2QE7 - chains A and E of the 8 polymer chains in the assembly; structure by X-ray diffraction, 3.06 A resolution.

# Chain A
Molecule: ATP synthase subunit alpha
From: Bacillus sp
Notes: EC 3.6.1.34
UniProtKB: Q71CG5 (Q71CG5_9BACI); numbering as in UniProt (aligned over 1-502)
Amino-acid sequence (502 residues; numbered 1 to 502; the number before each row is that of its first residue):
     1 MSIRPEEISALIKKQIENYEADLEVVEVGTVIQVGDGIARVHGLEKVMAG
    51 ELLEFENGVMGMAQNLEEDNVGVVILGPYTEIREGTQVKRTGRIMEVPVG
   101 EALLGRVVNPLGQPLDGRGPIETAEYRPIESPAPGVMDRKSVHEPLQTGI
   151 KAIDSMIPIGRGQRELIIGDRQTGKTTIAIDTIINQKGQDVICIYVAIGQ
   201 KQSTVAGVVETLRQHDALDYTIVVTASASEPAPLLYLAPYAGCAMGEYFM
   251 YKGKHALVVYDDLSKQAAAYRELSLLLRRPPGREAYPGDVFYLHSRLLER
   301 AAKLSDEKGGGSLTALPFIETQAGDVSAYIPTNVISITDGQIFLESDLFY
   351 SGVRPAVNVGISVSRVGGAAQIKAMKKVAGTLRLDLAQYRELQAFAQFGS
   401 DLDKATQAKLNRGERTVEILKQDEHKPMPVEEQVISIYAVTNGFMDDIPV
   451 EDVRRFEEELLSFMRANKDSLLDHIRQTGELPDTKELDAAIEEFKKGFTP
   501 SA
Not modelled in the structure: 1-26, 501-502

# Chain E
Molecule: ATP synthase subunit beta
From: Bacillus sp
Notes: EC 3.6.1.34
UniProtKB: Q71CG3 (Q71CG3_9BACI); residue numbers follow UniProt; this construct covers 1-462
Amino-acid sequence (462 residues; numbered 1 to 462; the number before each row is that of its first residue):
     1 MNKGRIIQVMGPVVDIQFESGQLPDIYNAITIERPQGGTLTVEAAVHLGD
    51 NVVRCVAMASTDGLVRGLEAVDTGAPISVPVGKATLGRVFNVLGEPIDEQ
   101 GEVNAEERHPIHRPAPEFEELSTADEILETGIKVIDLLAPYAKGGKIGLF
   151 GGAGVGKTVLIQELINNVAQEHGGLSVFAGVGERTREGNDLYHEMKDSGV
   201 ISKTSMVFGQMNEPPGARLRVALTGLTMAEYFRDREGQDVLLFIDNIFRF
   251 TQAGSEVSALLGRMPSAVGYQPTLATEMGQLQERITSTKKGSITSIQAIY
   301 VPADDYTDPAPATTFAHLDATTNLERKLAEMGIYPAVDPLASTSRILSPA
   351 VVGEEHYRVARGVQQVLQRYNDLQDIIAILGMDELSDEDKLIVARARKIQ
   401 RFLSQPFHVAEQFTGMPGKYVPVKETVRGFKEILEGKHDNLPEEAFYMVG
   451 TIDEAVEKAKKL
Not modelled in the structure: 1

# Chain A / chain E interface
Pairs across the interface (76; chain A residue first):
  Leu44(A) with Arg66(E)
  Glu45(A) with Arg66(E), hydrogen bond (backbone-side chain)
  Lys46(A) with Val65(E)
  Val47(A) with Leu64(E); Val65(E)
  Met48(A) with Gly63(E); Leu64(E); Val65(E), hydrophobic
  Ala49(A) with Val9(E), hydrophobic; Thr61(E); Asp62(E); Gly63(E), hydrogen bond (backbone-backbone); Leu64(E), hydrogen bond (backbone-backbone)
  Gly50(A) with Asp62(E)
  Asn65(A) with Val9(E); Met10(E)
  Leu66(A) with Gln8(E); Val9(E), hydrogen bond (backbone-backbone); Leu64(E); Arg66(E)
  Glu67(A) with Gln8(E); Met10(E); Arg66(E), hydrogen bond (backbone-side chain)
  Glu68(A) with Ile7(E); Gln8(E), hydrogen bond (backbone-side chain); Arg66(E)
  Asn70(A) with Arg66(E), hydrogen bond (backbone-side chain)
  Val71(A) with Arg66(E)
  Ala133(A) with Asn212(E)
  Pro134(A) with Thr185(E)
  Gly135(A) with Thr185(E)
  Val136(A) with Thr185(E); Asn189(E); Phe208(E), hydrophobic
  Met137(A) with Ile97(E); Asp98(E); Tyr192(E), hydrophobic
  Asp138(A) with Glu99(E)
  Arg139(A) with Thr185(E); Asn189(E)
  Ser141(A) with Asp190(E), hydrogen bond
  Arg164(A) with Arg184(E); Arg186(E)
  Arg283(A) with Ala303(E); Asp308(E), salt bridge
  Gly288(A) with Glu256(E)
  Asp289(A) with Glu256(E)
  Phe291(A) with Met211(E), hydrophobic; Arg249(E); Gln252(E)
  Tyr292(A) with Met211(E); Asn212(E), hydrogen bond (side chain-backbone); Glu213(E); Pro214(E); Arg218(E); Glu256(E)
  Ser295(A) with Met211(E), hydrogen bond (side chain-backbone)
  Arg296(A) with Met211(E); Asn212(E)
  Glu299(A) with Arg184(E); Thr185(E), hydrogen bond; Met211(E); Asn212(E)
  Thr332(A) with Pro302(E)
  Ile335(A) with Arg184(E)
  Ser336(A) with Arg184(E), hydrogen bond (backbone-side chain); Met211(E); Arg249(E); Pro302(E)
  Ile337(A) with Arg184(E), hydrogen bond (backbone-side chain); Met211(E), hydrophobic
  Thr338(A) with Arg184(E), hydrogen bond (backbone-side chain)
  Asp339(A) with Arg184(E), salt bridge; Arg186(E), salt bridge
  Arg365(A) with Arg184(E); Arg186(E)
Interface residues without a listed pair, chain A (44 interface residues in all): Asp69, Ile94, Glu130, Lys140, Pro280, Gly282, Lys308
Interface residues without a listed pair, chain E (43 interface residues in all): Gly11, Val89, Gly182, Glu183, Glu187, Gly188, His193, Ala259, Val268, Gly269, Tyr270, Tyr300

# In short
44 residues of chain A and 43 residues of chain E are in contact, with 14 hydrogen bonds and 3 salt bridges.
Polar contacts include Arg283(A)-Asp308(E), Asp339(A)-Arg184(E) and Asp339(A)-Arg186(E).
Here chain A is ATP synthase subunit alpha and chain E is ATP synthase subunit beta, both from Bacillus sp.
Entry 2QE7 (Crystal structure of the f1-atpase from the thermoalkaliphilic bacterium bacillus sp. ta2.a1) was
determined by X-ray diffraction.
